Entry 4A72 (X-ray diffraction, 2.40 A resolution); this record covers chains A and B.

# Chain A (and B)
Protein: Omega transaminase
Organism: Chromobacterium violaceum
Notes: EC 2.6.1.18; chain B of this document is another copy of the same molecule, construct and numbering; everything in this record applies to it too
Reference sequence: Q7NWG4 (Q7NWG4_CHRVO); numbering as in UniProt (aligned over 1-459)
Sequence (459 residues; each row starts with the number of its first residue):
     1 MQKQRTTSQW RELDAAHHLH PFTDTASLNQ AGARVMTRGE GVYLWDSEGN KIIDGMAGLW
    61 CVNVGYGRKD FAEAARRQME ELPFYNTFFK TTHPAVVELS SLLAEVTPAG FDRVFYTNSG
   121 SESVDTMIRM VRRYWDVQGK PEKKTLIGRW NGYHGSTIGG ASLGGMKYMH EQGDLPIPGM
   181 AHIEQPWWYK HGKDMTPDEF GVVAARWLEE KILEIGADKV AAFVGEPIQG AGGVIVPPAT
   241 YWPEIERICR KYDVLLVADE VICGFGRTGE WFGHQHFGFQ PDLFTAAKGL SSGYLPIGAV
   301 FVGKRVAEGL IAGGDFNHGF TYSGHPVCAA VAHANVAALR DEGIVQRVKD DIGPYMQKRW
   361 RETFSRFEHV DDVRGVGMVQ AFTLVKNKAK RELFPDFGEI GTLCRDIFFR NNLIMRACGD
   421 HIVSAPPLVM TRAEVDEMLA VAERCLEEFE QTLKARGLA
Not modelled in the structure: 1-8, 17-36, 171-172 (chain B: 1-33)

# How chain A and chain B interact
Residue-residue contacts (103; chain A residue first):
  Trp10(A) with Pro94(B)
  Arg11(A) with Lys90(B); Thr91(B)
  Leu13(A) with Val97(B), hydrophobic
  Asp14(A) with Thr92(B), hydrogen bond; Thr321(B)
  Ala15(A) with Arg113(B)
  Ala16(A) with Asp112(B)
  Thr37(A) with Leu82(B)
  Arg38(A) with Glu81(B); Leu82(B)
  Gly39(A) with Glu81(B)
  Asp46(A) with Phe89(B)
  Ile52(A) with Phe88(B), hydrophobic; Phe89(B), hydrophobic
  Asp54(A) with Asn86(B), hydrogen bond
  Gly58(A) with Phe84(B)
  Leu59(A) with Phe84(B)
  Cys61(A) with Phe84(B), hydrophobic
  Lys69(A) with Glu80(B)
  Phe71(A) with Met79(B)
  Ala72(A) with Arg76(B); Met79(B), hydrophobic; Glu80(B)
  Ala75(A) with Met79(B), hydrophobic
  Arg76(A) with Ala72(B)
  Met79(A) with Phe71(B); Ala72(B), hydrophobic; Tyr294(B); Leu295(B), hydrophobic
  Glu80(A) with Lys69(B); Ala72(B)
  Leu82(A) with Met36(B); Thr37(B); Arg38(B)
  Pro83(A) with Tyr294(B), hydrophobic
  Phe84(A) with Met36(B); Val62(B), hydrophobic; Tyr66(B), hydrophobic; Ser292(B); Gly293(B); Tyr294(B), hydrophobic
  Tyr85(A) with Val35(B); Met36(B), hydrogen bond (side chain-backbone)
  Asn86(A) with Asp54(B); Ile414(B)
  Phe88(A) with Ile52(B), hydrophobic; Phe409(B), hydrophobic; Asn412(B); Ile414(B), hydrophobic
  Phe89(A) with Arg34(B); Met36(B), hydrophobic; Asp46(B); Ile52(B), hydrophobic
  Lys90(A) with Arg34(B)
  Thr91(A) with Arg34(B)
  Asn118(A) with Asn118(B); Ser119(B); Pro296(B)
  Ser119(A) with Asn118(B); Glu122(B), hydrogen bond
  Glu122(A) with Glu122(B)
  Asp125(A) with Thr157(B); Ile158(B), hydrogen bond (side chain-backbone)
  Ile128(A) with Ile158(B), hydrophobic
  Arg129(A) with Ser156(B), hydrogen bond (side chain-backbone)
  Arg132(A) with Gly173(B)
  Lys144(A) with Asp174(B)
  Ser156(A) with Arg129(B), hydrogen bond (backbone-side chain)
  Thr157(A) with Asp125(B)
  Ile158(A) with Asp125(B), hydrogen bond (backbone-side chain); Ile128(B), hydrophobic; Gly159(B)
  Gly159(A) with Ile158(B)
  Gly173(A) with Arg132(B), hydrogen bond (backbone-side chain)
  Asp174(A) with Lys144(B)
  Pro178(A) with Pro178(B)
  Lys288(A) with Phe84(B)
  Gly293(A) with Pro83(B); Phe84(B); His325(B), hydrogen bond (backbone-side chain)
  Tyr294(A) with Met79(B), hydrophobic; Pro83(B), hydrophobic; His325(B), hydrogen bond (backbone-side chain); Val327(B)
  Leu295(A) with Met79(B), hydrophobic; Leu295(B), hydrophobic; His325(B); Val327(B), hydrophobic
  Pro296(A) with Asn118(B); Cys328(B)
  Asp315(A) with Gln172(B), hydrogen bond
  His325(A) with Gly293(B), hydrogen bond (side chain-backbone); Tyr294(B); Leu295(B); Pro296(B)
  Val327(A) with Tyr294(B); Leu295(B), hydrophobic
  Cys328(A) with Pro296(B)
  Phe409(A) with Phe88(B)
  Asn412(A) with Phe88(B)
  Ile414(A) with Asn86(B); Phe88(B), hydrophobic
Also at the interface, not in a pair above, chain A (65 interface residues in all): Leu44, Trp45, Val62, Tyr66, Glu81, Arg133, Ile177
Also at the interface, not in a pair above, chain B (66 interface residues in all): Gly39, Leu44, Gly58, Arg68, Ala75, Ser121, Ile177, Phe320

# In short
65 residues of chain A face 66 of chain B across their interface; the contacts include 13 hydrogen bonds.
Polar pairs include Asp14(A)-Thr92(B), Asp54(A)-Asn86(B) and Tyr85(A)-Met36(B).
Chain A and chain B are both Omega transaminase (Chromobacterium violaceum); the structure, Crystal structure
of the omega transaminase from Chromobacterium violaceum in a mixture of apo and PLP-bound ..., was determined
by X-ray diffraction (same publication as 4A6R, 4A6T and 4A6U).
